9N5C - chains T and B of the 13 polymer chains in the assembly; structure by X-ray diffraction, 3.60 A resolution.

Chain T:
Molecule: Template strand DNA
Sequence (29 nucleotides; each row starts with the number of its first residue):
     1 CCTTCTCTCT CTCGCTGAGC CTCTCGATG
Unresolved in the structure: 1-2, 29
Modified residues: 8OG (8-oxo-2'-deoxy-guanosine-5'-monophosphate) at position 19

Chain B:
Name: DNA-directed RNA polymerase II subunit RPB2
Source organism: Saccharomyces cerevisiae S288C
Notes: EC 2.7.7.6
UniProtKB: P08518 (RPB2_YEAST); numbering as in UniProt (aligned over 1-1224)
Amino-acid sequence (1224 residues; row label = number of the first residue in the row):
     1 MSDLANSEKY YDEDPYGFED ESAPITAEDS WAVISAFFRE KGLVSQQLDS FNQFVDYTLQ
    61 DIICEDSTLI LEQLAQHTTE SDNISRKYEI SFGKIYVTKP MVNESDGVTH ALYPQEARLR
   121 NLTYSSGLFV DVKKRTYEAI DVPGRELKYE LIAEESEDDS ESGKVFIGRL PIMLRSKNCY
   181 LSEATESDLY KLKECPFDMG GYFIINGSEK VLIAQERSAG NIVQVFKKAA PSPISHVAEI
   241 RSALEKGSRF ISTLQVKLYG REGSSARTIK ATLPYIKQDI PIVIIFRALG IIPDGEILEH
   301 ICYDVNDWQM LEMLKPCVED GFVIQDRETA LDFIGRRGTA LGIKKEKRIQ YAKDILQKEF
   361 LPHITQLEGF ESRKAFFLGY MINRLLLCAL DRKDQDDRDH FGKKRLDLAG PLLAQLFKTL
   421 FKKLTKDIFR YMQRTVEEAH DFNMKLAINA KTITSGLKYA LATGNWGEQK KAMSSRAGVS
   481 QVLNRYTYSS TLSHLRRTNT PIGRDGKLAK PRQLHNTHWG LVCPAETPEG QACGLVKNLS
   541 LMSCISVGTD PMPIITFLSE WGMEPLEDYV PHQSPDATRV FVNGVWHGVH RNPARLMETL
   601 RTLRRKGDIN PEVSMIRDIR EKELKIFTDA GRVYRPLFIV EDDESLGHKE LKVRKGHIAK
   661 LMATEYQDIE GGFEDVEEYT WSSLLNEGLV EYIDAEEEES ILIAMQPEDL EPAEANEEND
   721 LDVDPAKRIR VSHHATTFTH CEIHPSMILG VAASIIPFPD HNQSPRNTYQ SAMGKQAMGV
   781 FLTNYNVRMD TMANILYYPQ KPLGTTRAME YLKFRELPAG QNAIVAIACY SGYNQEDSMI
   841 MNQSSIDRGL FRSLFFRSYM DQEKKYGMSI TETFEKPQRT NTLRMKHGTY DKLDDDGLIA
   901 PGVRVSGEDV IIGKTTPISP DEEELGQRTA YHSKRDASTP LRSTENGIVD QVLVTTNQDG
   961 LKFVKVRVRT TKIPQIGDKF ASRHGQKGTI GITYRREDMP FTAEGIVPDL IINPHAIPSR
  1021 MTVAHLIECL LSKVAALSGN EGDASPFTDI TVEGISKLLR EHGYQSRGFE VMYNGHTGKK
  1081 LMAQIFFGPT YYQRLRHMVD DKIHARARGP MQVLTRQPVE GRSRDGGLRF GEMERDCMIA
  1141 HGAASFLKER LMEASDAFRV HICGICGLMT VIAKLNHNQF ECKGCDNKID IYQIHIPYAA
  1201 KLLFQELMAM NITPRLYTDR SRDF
Unresolved in the structure: 1-19, 74-85, 139-161, 338-344, 439-445, 503-508, 644-646, 669-675, 715-720, 920-929, 1222-1224
Metal / ion sites: Zn2+: Cys1163, Cys1166, Cys1182

How chain T and chain B interact:
Pairs across the interface - 20 pairs, chain T then chain B:
  DC20(T) with Met1133(B), sugar contact
  DC21(T) with Arg1129(B), salt bridge to the phosphate; Gly1131(B), phosphate contact
  DT22(T) with Leu1128(B), phosphate contact; Arg1129(B), hydrogen bond to the phosphate
  DC23(T) with Gly1121(B), phosphate contact; Arg1122(B), hydrogen bond to the phosphate
  DT24(T) with Met792(B), phosphate contact; Arg1122(B), salt bridge to the phosphate; Ser1123(B), hydrogen bond to the phosphate
  DC25(T) with Met792(B), phosphate contact; Arg857(B), salt bridge to the phosphate; Arg942(B), salt bridge to the phosphate
  DG26(T) with Lys210(B), phosphate contact; Val482(B), sugar contact; Thr791(B), hydrogen bond to the phosphate
  DA27(T) with Ser208(B), hydrogen bond to the phosphate; Lys210(B), salt bridge to the phosphate; Thr463(B), phosphate contact
  DT28(T) with Ala462(B), phosphate contact
Other interface residues (no listed pair), chain B (20 interface residues in all): Ile205, Tyr459, Gly1127, Glu1132

Summary:
9 residues of chain T and 20 residues of chain B are in contact, with 5 hydrogen bonds and 5 salt bridges.
Among the polar pairs are DT22(T)-Arg1129(B), DC23(T)-Arg1122(B) and DT24(T)-Ser1123(B). The Zn2+ site is
built by Cys1163(B), Cys1166(B) and Cys1182(B).
Chain T is Template strand DNA and chain B is DNA-directed RNA polymerase II subunit RPB2 (Saccharomyces
cerevisiae S288C); the structure, RNA polymerase II elongation complex with 8-oxoG at +1 site, CMPCPP-bound,
was determined by X-ray diffraction together with 9N5B, 9N5D, 9N5E, 9N5F and 9N5G from the same study.
